PDB entry 6C6U | electron microscopy, 3.70 A resolution | chains R and J of the 9 polymer chains in the assembly

Chain R:
Molecule: 20-nt RNA strand
Sequence (20 nucleotides; each row starts with the number of its first residue):
     1 GCAUUCAAAG CCGAGAGGUA
Not modelled in the structure: 1-10
Bound ions: Mg2+: A20 (shared with Asp460(J), Asp464(J) of chain J)

Chain J:
Molecule: DNA-directed RNA polymerase beta'
Source organism: Escherichia coli (strain K12)
Reference sequence: P0A8T7 (RPOC_ECOLI); numbering as in UniProt (aligned over 1-1407)
Chain sequence (1407 residues; each row starts with the number of its first residue):
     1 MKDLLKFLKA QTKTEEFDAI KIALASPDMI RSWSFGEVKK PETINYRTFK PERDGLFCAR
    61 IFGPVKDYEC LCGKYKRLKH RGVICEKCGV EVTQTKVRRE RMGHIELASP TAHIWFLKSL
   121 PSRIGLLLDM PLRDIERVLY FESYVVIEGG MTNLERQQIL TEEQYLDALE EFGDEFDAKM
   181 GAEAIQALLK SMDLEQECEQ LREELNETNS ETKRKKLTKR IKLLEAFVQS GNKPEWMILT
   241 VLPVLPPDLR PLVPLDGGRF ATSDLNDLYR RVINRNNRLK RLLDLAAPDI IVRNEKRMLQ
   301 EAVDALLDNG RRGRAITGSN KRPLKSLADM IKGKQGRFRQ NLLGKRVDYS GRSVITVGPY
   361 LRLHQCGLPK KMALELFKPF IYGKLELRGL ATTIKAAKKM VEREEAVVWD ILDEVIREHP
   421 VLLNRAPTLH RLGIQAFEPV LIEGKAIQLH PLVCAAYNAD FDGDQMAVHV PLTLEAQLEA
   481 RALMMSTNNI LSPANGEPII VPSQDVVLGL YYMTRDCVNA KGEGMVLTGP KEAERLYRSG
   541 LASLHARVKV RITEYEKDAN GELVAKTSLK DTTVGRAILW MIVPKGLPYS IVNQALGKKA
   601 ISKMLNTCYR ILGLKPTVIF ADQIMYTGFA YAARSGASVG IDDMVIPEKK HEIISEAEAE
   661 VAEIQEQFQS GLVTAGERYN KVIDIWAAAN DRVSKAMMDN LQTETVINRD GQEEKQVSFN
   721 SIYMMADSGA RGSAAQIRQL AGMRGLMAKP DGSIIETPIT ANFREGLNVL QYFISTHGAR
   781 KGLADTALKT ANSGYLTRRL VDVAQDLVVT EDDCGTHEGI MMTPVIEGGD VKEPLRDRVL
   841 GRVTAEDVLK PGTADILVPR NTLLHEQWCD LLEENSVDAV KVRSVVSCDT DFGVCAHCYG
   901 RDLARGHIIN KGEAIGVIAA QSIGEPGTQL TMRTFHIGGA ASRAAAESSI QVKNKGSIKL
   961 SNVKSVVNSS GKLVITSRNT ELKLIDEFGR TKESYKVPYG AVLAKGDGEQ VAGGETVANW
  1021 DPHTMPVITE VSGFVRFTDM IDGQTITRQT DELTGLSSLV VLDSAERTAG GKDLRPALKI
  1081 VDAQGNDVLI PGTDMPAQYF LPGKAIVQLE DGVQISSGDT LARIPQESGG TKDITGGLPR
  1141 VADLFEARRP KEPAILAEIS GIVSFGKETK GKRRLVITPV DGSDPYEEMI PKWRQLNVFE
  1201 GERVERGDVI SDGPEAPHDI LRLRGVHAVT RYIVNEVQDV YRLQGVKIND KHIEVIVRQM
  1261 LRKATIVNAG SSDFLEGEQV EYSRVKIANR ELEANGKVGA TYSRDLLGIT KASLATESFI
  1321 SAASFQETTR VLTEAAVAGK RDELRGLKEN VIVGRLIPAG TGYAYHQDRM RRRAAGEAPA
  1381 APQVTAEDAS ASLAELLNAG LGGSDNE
Not modelled in the structure: 1-14, 934-947, 1127-1134, 1374-1407
Bound ions: Zn2+ site 1: Cys70, Cys72, Cys85; Mg2+: Asp460, Asp464 (shared with A20(R) of chain R); Zn2+ site 2: Cys814, Cys888, Cys895, Cys898
Curated features (UniProtKB/Swiss-Prot):
  - binding site (Zn(2+)): Cys70, Cys72, Cys85, Cys88, Cys814, Cys888, Cys895, Cys898
  - binding site (Mg(2+)): Asp460, Asp462, Asp464
  - modified residue: Lys983 (N6-acetyllysine)

Interface between chain R and chain J:
Contacting residue pairs - 6 pairs, chain R then chain J:
  G13(R) with Arg322(J), sugar contact; Gln335(J), phosphate contact
  A14(R) with Arg322(J), hydrogen bond to the sugar
  A20(R) with Arg425(J), hydrogen bond to the sugar; Asp462(J), phosphate contact; Asp464(J), hydrogen bond to the sugar
Other interface residues (no listed pair), chain R (5 interface residues in all): C12, U19
Other interface residues (no listed pair), chain J (9 interface residues in all): Val253, Pro427, Asp460, Gly463

Overview:
Chain R and chain J form an interface of 5 and 9 residues respectively, with 3 hydrogen bonds. Polar pairs
include A14(R)-Arg322(J), A20(R)-Arg425(J) and A20(R)-Asp464(J). From UniProt: 8 Zn2+-binding residues and 3
Mg2+-binding residues on chain J.
Here chain R is a 20-nt RNA strand and chain J is DNA-directed RNA polymerase beta' (Escherichia coli (strain
K12)). Entry 6C6U (CryoEM structure of E.coli RNA polymerase elongation complex bound with NusG) was
determined by electron microscopy, deposited together with 6C6S and 6C6T.
